PDB entry 4CNI | X-ray diffraction, 2.20 A resolution | chains B and D of the 3 polymer chains in the assembly

== Chain B ==
Molecule: Olokizumab light chain, fab portion
From: Homo sapiens
Notes: fragment: fab portion; antibody fragment or engineered binder
Amino-acid sequence (214 residues; each row starts with the number of its first residue):
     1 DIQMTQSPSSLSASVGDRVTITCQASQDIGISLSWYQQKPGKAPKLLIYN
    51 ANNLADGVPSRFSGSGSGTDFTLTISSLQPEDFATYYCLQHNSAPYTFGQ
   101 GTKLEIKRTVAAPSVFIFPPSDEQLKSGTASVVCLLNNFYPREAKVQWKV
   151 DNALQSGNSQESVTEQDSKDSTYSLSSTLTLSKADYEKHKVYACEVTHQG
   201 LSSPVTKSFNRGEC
Disulfide bonds: Cys23-Cys88, Cys134-Cys194

== Chain D ==
Molecule: Interleukin-6
From: Homo sapiens
UniProt: P05231 (IL6_HUMAN); residues 14-184 here correspond to UniProt positions 42-212 (UniProt number = residue number + 28)
Amino-acid sequence (171 residues; row label = number of the first residue in the row):
    14 PHRQPLTSSERIDKQIRYILDGISALRKETCNKSNMCESSKEALAENNLN
    64 LPKMAEKDGCFQSGFNEETCLVKIITGLLEFEVYLEYLQNRFESSEEQAR
   114 AVQMSTKVLIQFLQKKAKNLDAITTPDPTTNASLLTKLQAQNQWLQDMTT
   164 HLILRSFKEFLQSSLRALRQM
Swiss-Prot annotation at these positions:
  - modified residue: Ser53 (Phosphoserine)
  - glycosylation: Asn45 (N-linked (GlcNAc...) asparagine)
Disulfide bonds: Cys44-Cys50, Cys73-Cys83

== Chain B / chain D interface ==
Contacting residue pairs (12):
  Gly30(B) with Leu57(D)
  Ile31(B) with Leu57(D), hydrophobic; Trp157(D), hydrophobic
  Ser32(B) with Asn155(D), hydrogen bond
  His91(B) with Asn155(D), hydrogen bond (backbone-side chain)
  Asn92(B) with Gln154(D); Asn155(D), hydrogen bond (backbone-backbone); Leu158(D)
  Ser93(B) with Ala153(D); Gln154(D)
  Ala94(B) with Ala153(D), hydrogen bond (backbone-backbone)
  Tyr96(B) with Asn155(D)
Interface residues without a listed pair, chain B (9 interface residues in all): Asp28
Interface residues without a listed pair, chain D (8 interface residues in all): Asn60, Lys150

== Overview ==
The interface between chain B and chain D involves 9 residues on one side and 8 on the other; the contacts
include 4 hydrogen bonds. Polar pairs include Ser32(B)-Asn155(D), His91(B)-Asn155(D) and Asn92(B)-Asn155(D).
Here chain B is Olokizumab light chain, fab portion and chain D is Interleukin-6, both from Homo sapiens.
Entry 4CNI (Crystal structure of the Fab portion of Olokizumab in complex with IL- 6) was determined by X-ray
diffraction.
